4CXX - chain A; structure by X-ray diffraction, 2.76 A resolution.

== Chain A ==
Name: Alpha-ketoglutarate-dependent dioxygenase fto
Source organism: Homo sapiens
Notes: EC 1.14.11.-; fragment: demethylase, residues 32-505
UniProt: Q9C0B1 (FTO_HUMAN); residues 32-505 here = UniProt positions 32-505
Amino-acid sequence (495 residues; row label = number of the first residue in the row):
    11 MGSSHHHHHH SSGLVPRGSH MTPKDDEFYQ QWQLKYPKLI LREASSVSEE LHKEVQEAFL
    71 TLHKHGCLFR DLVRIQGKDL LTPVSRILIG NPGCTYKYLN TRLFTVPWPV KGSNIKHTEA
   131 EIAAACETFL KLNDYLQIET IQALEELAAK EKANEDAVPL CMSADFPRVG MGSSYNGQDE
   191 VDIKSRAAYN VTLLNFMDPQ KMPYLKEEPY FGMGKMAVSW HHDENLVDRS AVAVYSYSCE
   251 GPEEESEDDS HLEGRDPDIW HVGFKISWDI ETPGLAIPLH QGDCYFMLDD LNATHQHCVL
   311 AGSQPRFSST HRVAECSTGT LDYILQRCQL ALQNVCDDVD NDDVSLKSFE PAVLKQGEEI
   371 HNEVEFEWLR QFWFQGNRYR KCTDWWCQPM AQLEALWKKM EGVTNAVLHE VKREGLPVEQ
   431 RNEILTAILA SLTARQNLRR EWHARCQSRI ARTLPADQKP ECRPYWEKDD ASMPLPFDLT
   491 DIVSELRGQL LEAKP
Disordered / not traced: 11-26, 123-128, 166-188, 251-261, 386-387, 468, 504-505
Construct notes: expression tag (11-31)
Bound ions: Ni2+: H231, D233, H307 (together with 640)
Residues lining bound ligands: 640 ((2E)-4-{N'-[4-(4-tert-Butyl-benzyl)-pyridine-3-carbonyl]-hydrazino}-4-oxo-but-2-enoic acid): I85, L90, L91, T92, P93, R96, Y106, Y108, L109, L203, N205, V228, S229, H231, H232, D233, E234, V244, Y295, H307, V309, R316, S318, T320, R322
Reported in the primary citation:
  - Ni2+ coordination: H231, D233, H307
  - specificity-determining residues: E234 (proposed by the authors, not directly observed)

== Summary ==
Chain A binds compound 640. The Ni2+ site is built by H231, D233 and H307. The paper reports Ni2+ coordination
by H231, D233 and H307; the specificity determinant E234.
Chain A is Alpha-ketoglutarate-dependent dioxygenase fto (Homo sapiens); the structure, Crystal structure of
human FTO in complex with acylhydrazine inhibitor 16, was determined by X-ray diffraction together with 4CXW
and 4CXY from the same study.
